Entry 6KLC (electron microscopy, 3.90 A resolution); this record covers chain A.

[Chain A]
Name: RNA-directed RNA polymerase L
Organism: Lassa mammarenavirus
Notes: EC 2.7.7.48, 3.1.-.-
Reference sequence: A0A097F4L1 (A0A097F4L1_9VIRU); residue numbers follow UniProt; this construct covers 1-2218
Amino-acid sequence (2218 residues; numbered 1 to 2218; the number before each row is that of its first residue):
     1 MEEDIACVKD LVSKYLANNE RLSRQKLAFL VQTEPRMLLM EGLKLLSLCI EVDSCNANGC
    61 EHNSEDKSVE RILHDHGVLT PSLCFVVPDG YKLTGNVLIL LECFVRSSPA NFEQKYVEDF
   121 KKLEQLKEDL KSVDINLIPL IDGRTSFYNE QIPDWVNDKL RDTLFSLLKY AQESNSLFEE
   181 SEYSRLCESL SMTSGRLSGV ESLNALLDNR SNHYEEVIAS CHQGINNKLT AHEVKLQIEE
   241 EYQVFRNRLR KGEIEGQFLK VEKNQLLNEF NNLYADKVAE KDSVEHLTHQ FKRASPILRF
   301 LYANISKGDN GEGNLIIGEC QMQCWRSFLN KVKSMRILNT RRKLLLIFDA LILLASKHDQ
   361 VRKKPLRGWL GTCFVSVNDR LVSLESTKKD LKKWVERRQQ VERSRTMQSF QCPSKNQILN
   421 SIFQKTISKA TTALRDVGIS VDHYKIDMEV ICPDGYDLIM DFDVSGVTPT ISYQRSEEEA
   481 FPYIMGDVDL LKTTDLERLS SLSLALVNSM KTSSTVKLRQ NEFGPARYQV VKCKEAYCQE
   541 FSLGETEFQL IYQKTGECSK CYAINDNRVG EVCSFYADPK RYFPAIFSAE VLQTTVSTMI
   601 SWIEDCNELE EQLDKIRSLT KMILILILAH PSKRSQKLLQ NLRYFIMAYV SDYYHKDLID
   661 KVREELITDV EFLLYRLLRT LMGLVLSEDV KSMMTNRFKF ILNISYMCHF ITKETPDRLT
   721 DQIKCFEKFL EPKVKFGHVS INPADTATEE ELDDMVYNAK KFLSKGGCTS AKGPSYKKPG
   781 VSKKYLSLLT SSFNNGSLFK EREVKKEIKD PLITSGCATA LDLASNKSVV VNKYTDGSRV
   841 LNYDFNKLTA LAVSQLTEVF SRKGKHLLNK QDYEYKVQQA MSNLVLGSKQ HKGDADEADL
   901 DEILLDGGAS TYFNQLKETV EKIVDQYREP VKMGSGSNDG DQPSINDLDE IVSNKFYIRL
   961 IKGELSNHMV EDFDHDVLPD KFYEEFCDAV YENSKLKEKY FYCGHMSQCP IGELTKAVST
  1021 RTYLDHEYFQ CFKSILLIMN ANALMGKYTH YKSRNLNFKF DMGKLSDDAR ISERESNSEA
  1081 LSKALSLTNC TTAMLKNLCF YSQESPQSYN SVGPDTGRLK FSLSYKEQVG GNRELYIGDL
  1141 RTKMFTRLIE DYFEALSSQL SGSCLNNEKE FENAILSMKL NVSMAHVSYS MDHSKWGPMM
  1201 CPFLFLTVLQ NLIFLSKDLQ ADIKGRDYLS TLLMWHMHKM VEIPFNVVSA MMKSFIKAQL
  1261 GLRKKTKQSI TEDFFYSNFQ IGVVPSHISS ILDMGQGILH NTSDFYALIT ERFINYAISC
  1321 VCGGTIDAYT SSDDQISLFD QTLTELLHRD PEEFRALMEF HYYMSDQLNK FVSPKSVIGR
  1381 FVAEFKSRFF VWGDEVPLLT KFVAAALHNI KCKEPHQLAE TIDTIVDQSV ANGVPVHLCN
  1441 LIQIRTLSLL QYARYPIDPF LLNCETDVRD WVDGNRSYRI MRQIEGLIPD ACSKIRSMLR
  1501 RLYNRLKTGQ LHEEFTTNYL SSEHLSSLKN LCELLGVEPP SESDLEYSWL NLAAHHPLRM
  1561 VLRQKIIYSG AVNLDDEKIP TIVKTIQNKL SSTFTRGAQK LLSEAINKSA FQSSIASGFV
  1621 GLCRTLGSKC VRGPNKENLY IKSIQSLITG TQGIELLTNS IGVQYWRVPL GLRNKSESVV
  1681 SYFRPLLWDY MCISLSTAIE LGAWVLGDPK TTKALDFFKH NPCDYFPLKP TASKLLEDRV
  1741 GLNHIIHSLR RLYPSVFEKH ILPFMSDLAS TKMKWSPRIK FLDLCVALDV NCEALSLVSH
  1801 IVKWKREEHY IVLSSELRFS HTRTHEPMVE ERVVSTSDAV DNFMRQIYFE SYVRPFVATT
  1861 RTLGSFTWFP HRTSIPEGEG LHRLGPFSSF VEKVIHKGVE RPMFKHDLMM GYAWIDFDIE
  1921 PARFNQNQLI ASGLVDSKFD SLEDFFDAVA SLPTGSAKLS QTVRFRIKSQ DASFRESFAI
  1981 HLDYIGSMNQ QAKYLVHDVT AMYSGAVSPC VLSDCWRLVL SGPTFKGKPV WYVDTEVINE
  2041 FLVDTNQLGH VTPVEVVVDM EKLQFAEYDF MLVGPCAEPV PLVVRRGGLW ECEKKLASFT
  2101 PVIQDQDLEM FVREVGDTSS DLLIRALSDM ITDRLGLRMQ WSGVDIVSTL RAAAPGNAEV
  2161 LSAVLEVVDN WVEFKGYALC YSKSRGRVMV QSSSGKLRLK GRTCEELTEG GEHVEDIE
Unresolved in the structure: 194-199, 307-319, 340-342, 362-378, 412-414, 457-458, 471-482, 517-532, 801-844, 932-1090, 1217-1222, 1262-1265, 1562-1578, 1591-1612, 1671-1677, 1710-1740, 1762-1778, 1803-1808, 1822-2218
Ion coordination: Mn2+: Asp-1192, Asp-1334, Glu-1384

[Overview]
Asp-1192, Asp-1334 and Glu-1384 coordinate Mn2+.
Chain A is RNA-directed RNA polymerase L (Lassa mammarenavirus); the structure, Structure of apo Lassa virus
polymerase, was determined by electron microscopy (same publication as 6KLD, 6KLE and 6KLH).
